Entry 8QH1 (X-ray diffraction, 2.65 A resolution); this record covers chains E and H of the 3 polymer chains in the assembly.

== Chain E ==
Name: Spike glycoprotein
Source organism: Severe acute respiratory syndrome coronavirus 2
Reference sequence: A0A8A5XRG7 (A0A8A5XRG7_SARS2); residues 331-530 here correspond to UniProt positions 328-527 (UniProt number = residue number - 3)
Chain sequence (243 residues; row label = number of the first residue in the row):
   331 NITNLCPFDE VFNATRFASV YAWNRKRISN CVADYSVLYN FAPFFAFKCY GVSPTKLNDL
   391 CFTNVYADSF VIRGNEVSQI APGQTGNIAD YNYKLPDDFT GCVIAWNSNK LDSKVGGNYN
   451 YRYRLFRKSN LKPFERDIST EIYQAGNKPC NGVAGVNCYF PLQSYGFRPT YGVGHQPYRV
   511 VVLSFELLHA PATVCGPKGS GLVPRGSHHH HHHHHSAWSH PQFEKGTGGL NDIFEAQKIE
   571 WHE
Unresolved in the structure: 331-332, 369-371, 528-573
Disulfides: Cys336-Cys361, Cys379-Cys432, Cys391-Cys525, Cys480-Cys488
Glycans and other covalent adducts: N-acetylglucosamine (NAG) linked to Asn343
Differences from the reference sequence: conflict Asp339 (Gly336 in A0A8A5XRG7), Phe371 (Ser368 in A0A8A5XRG7), Pro373 (Ser370 in A0A8A5XRG7), Phe375 (Ser372 in A0A8A5XRG7), Ala376 (Thr373 in A0A8A5XRG7), Asn405 (Asp402 in A0A8A5XRG7), Ser408 (Arg405 in A0A8A5XRG7), Lys440 (Asn437 in A0A8A5XRG7), Arg452 (Leu449 in A0A8A5XRG7), Asn477 (Ser474 in A0A8A5XRG7), Lys478 (Thr475 in A0A8A5XRG7), Ala484 (Lys481 in A0A8A5XRG7), Val486 (Phe483 in A0A8A5XRG7), Arg498 (Gln495 in A0A8A5XRG7), His505 (Tyr502 in A0A8A5XRG7), Gly529 (Lys526 in A0A8A5XRG7); expression tag (531-573)

== Chain H ==
Name: Cv2.3194 heavy chain
Source organism: Homo sapiens
Chain sequence (229 residues; row label = number of the first residue in the row):
     1 EVQLVESGGG LIQPGGSLRL SCAASGITVT SNYMSWVRQA PGKGLEWVSV IYPGGSTFYA
    61 DSVKGRFTIS RDNSKNTLYL QMNSLRAEDT AVYYCARDLV VYGMDVWGQG TTVTVSSAST
   121 KGPSVFPLAP SSKSTSGGTA ALGCLVKDYF PEPVTVSWNS GALTSGVHTF PAVLQSSGLY
   181 SLSSVVTVPS SSLGTQTYIC NVNHKPSNTK VDKRVEPKSC DKTHHHHHH
Unresolved in the structure: 136-137, 220-229
Disulfides: Cys22-Cys95, Cys144-Cys200

== Chain E / chain H interface ==
Pairs across the interface (37):
  Thr415(E) with Ser56(H); Phe58(H)
  Gly416(E) with Tyr52(H); Phe58(H)
  Asn417(E) with Tyr52(H)
  Asp420(E) with Tyr52(H); Ser56(H), hydrogen bond
  Tyr421(E) with Tyr33(H); Tyr52(H); Pro53(H); Gly54(H), hydrogen bond (side chain-backbone)
  Leu455(E) with Tyr33(H), hydrogen bond (backbone-side chain); Val100(H), hydrophobic; Val101(H), hydrophobic
  Phe456(E) with Leu99(H)
  Arg457(E) with Pro53(H)
  Lys458(E) with Ser31(H); Pro53(H); Gly54(H)
  Asn460(E) with Gly54(H), hydrogen bond (side chain-backbone)
  Tyr473(E) with Ser31(H), hydrogen bond (side chain-backbone); Pro53(H)
  Gln474(E) with Ser31(H)
  Ala475(E) with Ile27(H); Thr28(H), hydrogen bond (backbone-backbone); Ser31(H); Asn32(H)
  Gly476(E) with Gly26(H); Thr28(H)
  Asn477(E) with Gly26(H), hydrogen bond (backbone-backbone)
  Asn487(E) with Gly26(H), hydrogen bond (side chain-backbone); Ile27(H); Arg97(H), hydrogen bond
  Tyr489(E) with Arg97(H), hydrogen bond; Leu99(H); Tyr102(H), hydrophobic
  Gln493(E) with Val101(H)
Other interface residues (no listed pair), chain E (19 interface residues in all): Ser459
Other interface residues (no listed pair), chain H (18 interface residues in all): Val2, Thr30
From the paper, about this interface:
  - epitope / paratope residues, chain E: Asn460(E)

== Summary ==
Chain E and chain H form an interface of 19 and 18 residues respectively; the contacts include 10 hydrogen
bonds. Polar pairs include Asp420(E)-Ser56(H), Tyr421(E)-Gly54(H) and Leu455(E)-Tyr33(H). N-acetylglucosamine
is covalently linked to Asn343(E). The paper reports the epitope/paratope residue Asn460(E).
Here chain E is Spike glycoprotein (Severe acute respiratory syndrome coronavirus 2) and chain H is Cv2.3194
heavy chain (Homo sapiens). Entry 8QH1 (Crystal structure of the SARS-CoV-2 RBD from the Omicron BA4 variant
with the antibody Cv2.3194) was determined by X-ray diffraction together with 8QH0 from the same study.
